Entry 8WML (electron microscopy, 2.86 A resolution); this record covers chains A and B of the 3 polymer chains in the assembly.

== Chain A ==
Molecule: CRISPR-associated RAMP family protein
Organism: Desulfonema ishimotonii
UniProt: A0A401FT36 (A0A401FT36_9BACT); numbering as in UniProt; present here: 1-1273, 1275-1540, 1542-1601
Amino-acid sequence (1601 residues; row label = number of the first residue in the row; note: 2 numbers in that range are skipped by the numbering (no residue carries them; nothing is unmodelled there)):
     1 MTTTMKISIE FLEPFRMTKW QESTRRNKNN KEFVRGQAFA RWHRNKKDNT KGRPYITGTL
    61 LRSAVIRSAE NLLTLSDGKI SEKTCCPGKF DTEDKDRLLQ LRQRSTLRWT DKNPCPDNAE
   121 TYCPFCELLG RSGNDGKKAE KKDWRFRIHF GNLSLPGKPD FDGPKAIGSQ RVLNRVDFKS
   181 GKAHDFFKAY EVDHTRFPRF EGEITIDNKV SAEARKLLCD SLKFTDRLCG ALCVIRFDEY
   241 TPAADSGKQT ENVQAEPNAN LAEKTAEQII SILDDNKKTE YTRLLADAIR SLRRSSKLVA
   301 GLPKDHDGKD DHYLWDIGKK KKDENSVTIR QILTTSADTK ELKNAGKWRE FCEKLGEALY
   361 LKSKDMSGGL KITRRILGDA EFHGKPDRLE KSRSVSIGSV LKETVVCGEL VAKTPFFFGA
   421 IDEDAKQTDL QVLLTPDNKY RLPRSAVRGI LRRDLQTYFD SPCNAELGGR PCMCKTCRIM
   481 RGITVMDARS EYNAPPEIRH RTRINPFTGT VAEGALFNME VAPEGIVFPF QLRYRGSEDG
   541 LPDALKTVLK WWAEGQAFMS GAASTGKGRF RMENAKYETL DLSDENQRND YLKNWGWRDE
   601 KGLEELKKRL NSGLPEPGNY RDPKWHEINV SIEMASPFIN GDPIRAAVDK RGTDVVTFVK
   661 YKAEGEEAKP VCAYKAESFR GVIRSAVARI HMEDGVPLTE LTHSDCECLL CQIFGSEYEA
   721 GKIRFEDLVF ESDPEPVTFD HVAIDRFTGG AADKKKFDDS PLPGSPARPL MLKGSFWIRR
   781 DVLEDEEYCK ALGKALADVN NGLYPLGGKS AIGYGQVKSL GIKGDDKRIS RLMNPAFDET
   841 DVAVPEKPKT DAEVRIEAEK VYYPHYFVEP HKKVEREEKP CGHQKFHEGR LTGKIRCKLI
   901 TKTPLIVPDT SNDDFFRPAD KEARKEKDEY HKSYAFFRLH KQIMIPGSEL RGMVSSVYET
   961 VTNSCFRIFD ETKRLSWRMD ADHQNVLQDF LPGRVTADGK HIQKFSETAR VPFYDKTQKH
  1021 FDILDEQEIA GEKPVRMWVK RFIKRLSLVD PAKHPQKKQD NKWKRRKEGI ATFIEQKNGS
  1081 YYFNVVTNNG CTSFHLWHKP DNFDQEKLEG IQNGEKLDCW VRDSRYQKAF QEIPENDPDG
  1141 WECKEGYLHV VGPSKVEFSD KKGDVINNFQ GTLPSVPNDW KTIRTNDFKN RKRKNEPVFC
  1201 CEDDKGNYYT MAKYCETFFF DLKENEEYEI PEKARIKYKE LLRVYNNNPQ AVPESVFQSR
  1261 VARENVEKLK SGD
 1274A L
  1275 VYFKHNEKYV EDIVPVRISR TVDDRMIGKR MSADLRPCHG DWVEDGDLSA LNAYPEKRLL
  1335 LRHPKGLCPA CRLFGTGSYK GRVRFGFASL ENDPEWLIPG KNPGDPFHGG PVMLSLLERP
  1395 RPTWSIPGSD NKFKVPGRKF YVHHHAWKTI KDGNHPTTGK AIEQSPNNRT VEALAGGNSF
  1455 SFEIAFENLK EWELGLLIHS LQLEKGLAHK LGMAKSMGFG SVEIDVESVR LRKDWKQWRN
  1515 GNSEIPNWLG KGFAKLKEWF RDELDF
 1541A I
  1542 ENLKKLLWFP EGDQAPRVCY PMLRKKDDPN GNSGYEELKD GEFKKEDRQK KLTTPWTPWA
Unresolved in the structure: 133-145, 239-259, 319-326, 366-391, 692-705, 835-841, 917-929, 982-987, 996-998, 1053-1062
Metal / ion sites: Zn2+ site 1: Cys-115, Cys-126; Zn2+ site 2: Cys-463, Cys-472, Cys-477; Zn2+ site 3: Cys-706, Cys-708, Cys-711; Zn2+ site 4: Cys-965, Cys-1312, Cys-1342, Cys-1345
What the authors report for this chain:
  - conformationally variable residues (order/disorder transition): Val-1317 to Arg-1336
  - catalytic residues: Asp-429, Asp-654 (citing earlier work)

== Chain B ==
Molecule: CHAT domain-containing protein
Organism: Desulfonema ishimotonii
UniProt: A0A401FT52 (A0A401FT52_9BACT); residue numbers follow UniProt; this construct covers 3-65
Amino-acid sequence (63 residues; row label = number of the first residue in the row):
     3 NPIRDIQDRL KTAKFDNKDD MMNLASSLYK YEKQLMDSSE ATLCQQGLSN RPNSFSQLSQ
    63 FRD
What the authors report for this chain:
  - mutagenesis - Q47A, G49A: unchanged binding to CRISPR-associated RAMP family protein (chain A)

== Chain A / chain B interface ==
Pairs across the interface (42):
  Arg-503(A) / Met-38(B)
  Asn-505(A) / Ser-40(B)
  Asn-505(A) / Thr-44(B)  hydrogen bond
  Phe-507(A) / Ser-41(B)
  Phe-507(A) / Glu-42(B)
  Thr-508(A) / Thr-44(B)
  Glu-513(A) / Leu-37(B)
  Glu-878(A) / Leu-45(B)
  Glu-878(A) / Cys-46(B)
  Glu-878(A) / Gln-47(B)
  Glu-878(A) / Gln-48(B)  hydrogen bond
  Lys-879(A) / Arg-6(B)
  Lys-879(A) / Cys-46(B)
  Pro-880(A) / Leu-45(B)
  His-1313(A) / Gln-47(B)
  Glu-1318(A) / Arg-53(B)  salt bridge
  Asp-1321(A) / Phe-57(B)
  Leu-1322(A) / Phe-57(B)  hydrophobic
  Leu-1325(A) / Phe-57(B)  hydrophobic
  Leu-1325(A) / Leu-60(B)
  Tyr-1328(A) / Arg-64(B)
  Pro-1329(A) / Glu-34(B)
  Pro-1329(A) / Arg-64(B)
  Glu-1330(A) / Arg-64(B)  salt bridge
  Leu-1333(A) / Tyr-33(B)
  Leu-1333(A) / Gln-48(B)
  Leu-1333(A) / Gly-49(B)
  Leu-1333(A) / Leu-50(B)  hydrogen bond (backbone-backbone)
  Leu-1334(A) / Arg-53(B)  hydrogen bond (backbone-side chain)
  Arg-1336(A) / Gln-47(B)
  Arg-1336(A) / Gln-48(B)
  Arg-1336(A) / Gly-49(B)
  Arg-1336(A) / Arg-53(B)  hydrogen bond (backbone-side chain)
  His-1337(A) / Gln-48(B)
  His-1337(A) / Gly-49(B)  hydrogen bond (backbone-backbone)
  Pro-1338(A) / Gln-48(B)
  Pro-1338(A) / Gly-49(B)
  Pro-1338(A) / Leu-50(B)
  Pro-1338(A) / Ser-51(B)
  Leu-1341(A) / Gln-47(B)
  Ser-1352(A) / Gln-47(B)  hydrogen bond (backbone-side chain)
  Tyr-1353(A) / Gln-47(B)
Also at the interface, not in a pair above, chain A (30 interface residues in all): Ala-512, Gly-882, Trp-1316, Arg-1332, Leu-1335, Gly-1340
Also at the interface, not in a pair above, chain B (24 interface residues in all): Asn-3, Ile-5, Ser-56, Ser-61
Interface features reported in the paper:
  - specific contacts: Glu-1330(A)/Arg-64(B) (salt bridge), Leu-1333(A)/Leu-50(B) (hydrogen bond), Leu-1334(A)/Arg-53(B) (hydrogen bond), Gln-47(B)/Ser-1352(A) (hydrogen bond), Gly-49(B)/His-1337(A) (hydrogen bond)

== Summary ==
The interface between chain A and chain B involves 30 residues on one side and 24 on the other; the contacts
include 7 hydrogen bonds and 2 salt bridges. Among the polar pairs are Glu-1318(A)/Arg-53(B),
Glu-1330(A)/Arg-64(B) and Asn-505(A)/Thr-44(B). The paper describes a salt bridge between Glu-1330(A) and
Arg-64(B); hydrogen bonds between Leu-1333(A) and Leu-50(B), Leu-1334(A) and Arg-53(B) and Gln-47(B) and
Ser-1352(A) among others. The paper reports catalytic residues Asp-429(A) and Asp-654(A); Q47A and G49A of
chain B leave binding to CRISPR-associated RAMP family protein (chain A) unchanged.
Chain A is CRISPR-associated RAMP family protein and chain B is CHAT domain-containing protein, both from
Desulfonema ishimotonii; the structure, Cryo-EM structure of Cas7-11-crRNA bound to N-terminal of TPR-CHAT,
was determined by electron microscopy (same publication as 8WM4, 8WMC and 8WMI).
